8ESB - chains A and C of the 3 polymer chains in the assembly; structure by electron microscopy, 3.12 A resolution.

== Chain A ==
Protein: Beta-2-microglobulin, HLA class I antigen, MAGE-A8 peptide chimera
Source organism: Homo sapiens
UniProt: Q53Z42 (Q53Z42_HUMAN); residues 1-276 here correspond to UniProt positions 25-300 (UniProt number = residue number + 24)
Chain sequence (448 residues; numbered -143 to 304; the number before each row is that of its first residue; numbers below 1 keep their minus sign (Gly-143 is residue -143)):
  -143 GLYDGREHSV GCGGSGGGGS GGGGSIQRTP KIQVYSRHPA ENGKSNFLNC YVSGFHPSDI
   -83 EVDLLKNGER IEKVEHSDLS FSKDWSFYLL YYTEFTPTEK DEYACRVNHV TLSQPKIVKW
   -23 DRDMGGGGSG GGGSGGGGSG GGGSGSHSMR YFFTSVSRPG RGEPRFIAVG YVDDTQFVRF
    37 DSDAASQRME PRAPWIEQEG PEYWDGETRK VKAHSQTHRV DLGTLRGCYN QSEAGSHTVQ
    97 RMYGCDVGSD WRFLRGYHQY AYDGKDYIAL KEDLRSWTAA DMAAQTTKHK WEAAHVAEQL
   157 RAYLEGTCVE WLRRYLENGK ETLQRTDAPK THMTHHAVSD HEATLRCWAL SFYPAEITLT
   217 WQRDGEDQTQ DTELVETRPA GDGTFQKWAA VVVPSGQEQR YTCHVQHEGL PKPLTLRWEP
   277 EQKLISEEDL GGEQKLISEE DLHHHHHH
Unresolved in the structure: -143 to 0, 225-227, 277-304
Differences from the reference sequence: linker (-19 to 0); conflict Cys84 (Tyr108 in Q53Z42)
Disulfides: Cys101-Cys164, Cys203-Cys259

== Chain C ==
Protein: Beta-2-microglobulin, HLA class I antigen, MAGE-A8 peptide chimera
Source organism: Homo sapiens
UniProt: Q53Z42 (Q53Z42_HUMAN); residues 145-420 here correspond to UniProt positions 25-300 (UniProt number = residue number - 120)
Chain sequence (448 residues; row label = number of the first residue in the row):
     1 GLYDGREHSV GCGGSGGGGS GGGGSIQRTP KIQVYSRHPA ENGKSNFLNC YVSGFHPSDI
    61 EVDLLKNGER IEKVEHSDLS FSKDWSFYLL YYTEFTPTEK DEYACRVNHV TLSQPKIVKW
   121 DRDMGGGGSG GGGSGGGGSG GGGSGSHSMR YFFTSVSRPG RGEPRFIAVG YVDDTQFVRF
   181 DSDAASQRME PRAPWIEQEG PEYWDGETRK VKAHSQTHRV DLGTLRGCYN QSEAGSHTVQ
   241 RMYGCDVGSD WRFLRGYHQY AYDGKDYIAL KEDLRSWTAA DMAAQTTKHK WEAAHVAEQL
   301 RAYLEGTCVE WLRRYLENGK ETLQRTDAPK THMTHHAVSD HEATLRCWAL SFYPAEITLT
   361 WQRDGEDQTQ DTELVETRPA GDGTFQKWAA VVVPSGQEQR YTCHVQHEGL PKPLTLRWEP
   421 EQKLISEEDL GGEQKLISEE DLHHHHHH
Unresolved in the structure: 13-448
Differences from the reference sequence: linker (125-144); conflict Cys228 (Tyr108 in Q53Z42)
Reported in the primary citation:
  - conformationally variable residues (side-chain flip): Asp4

== Interface between chain A and chain C ==
Disulfides between the chains: Cys84(A)-Cys12(C)
Contacting residue pairs (31):
  Tyr7(A) - Gly1(C)  hydrogen bond (side chain-backbone)
  Tyr7(A) - Leu2(C)  hydrophobic
  Glu63(A) - Gly1(C)
  Glu63(A) - Leu2(C)
  Lys66(A) - Leu2(C)
  Lys66(A) - Asp4(C)
  Val67(A) - Leu2(C)
  His70(A) - Tyr3(C)
  His70(A) - Glu7(C)
  Thr73(A) - Glu7(C)
  Thr73(A) - His8(C)
  Asp77(A) - Ser9(C)
  Asp77(A) - Val10(C)  hydrogen bond (side chain-backbone)
  Thr80(A) - Val10(C)
  Cys84(A) - Cys12(C)  disulfide
  Arg97(A) - Glu7(C)  salt bridge
  Tyr99(A) - Tyr3(C)  hydrogen bond (side chain-backbone)
  Tyr123(A) - Val10(C)
  Thr142(A) - Gly11(C)
  Thr143(A) - Val10(C)
  Thr143(A) - Gly11(C)
  Lys146(A) - Gly11(C)
  Trp147(A) - His8(C)
  Trp147(A) - Ser9(C)  hydrogen bond (side chain-backbone)
  Val152(A) - His8(C)
  Gln155(A) - His8(C)  hydrogen bond
  Tyr159(A) - Gly1(C)  hydrogen bond (side chain-backbone)
  Tyr159(A) - Leu2(C)
  Tyr159(A) - Tyr3(C)  hydrophobic
  Trp167(A) - Gly1(C)
  Tyr171(A) - Gly1(C)  hydrogen bond (side chain-backbone)
Interface residues without a listed pair, chain A (29 interface residues in all): Met5, Phe9, Tyr59, Arg65, Leu81, Tyr116, Ala139, Ala150
Interface residues without a listed pair, chain C (11 interface residues in all): Arg6
The authors on this interface:
  - residue pairs: Arg65(A)-Asp4(C)

== In short ==
The interface between chain A and chain C involves 29 residues on one side and 11 on the other; the contacts
include 1 disulfide bond, 7 hydrogen bonds and 1 salt bridge. Polar pairs include Arg97(A)-Glu7(C),
Tyr7(A)-Gly1(C) and Asp77(A)-Val10(C). The authors report a contact between Arg65(A) and Asp4(C). The paper
reports conformational variability at Asp4(C).
Both chains are Beta-2-microglobulin, HLA class I antigen, MAGE-A8 peptide chimera (Homo sapiens). Entry 8ESB
(CryoEM structure of HLA-A2 bound to MAGEA8 (232-241) peptide) was determined by electron microscopy (same
publication as 8ES7, 8ES8, 8ES9 and 8ESA).
